PDB entry 5BQZ | X-ray diffraction, 2.89 A resolution | chains C and F of the 6 polymer chains in the assembly

== Chain C ==
Protein: Hemagglutinin HA1 chain
From: Influenza A virus (A/chicken/Guangdong/S1311/2010(H6N6))
UniProt: A0A067YZV9 (A0A067YZV9_9INFA); residues 1-323 here correspond to UniProt positions 17-339 (UniProt number = residue number + 16)
Sequence (323 residues; numbered 1 to 323; the number before each row is that of its first residue):
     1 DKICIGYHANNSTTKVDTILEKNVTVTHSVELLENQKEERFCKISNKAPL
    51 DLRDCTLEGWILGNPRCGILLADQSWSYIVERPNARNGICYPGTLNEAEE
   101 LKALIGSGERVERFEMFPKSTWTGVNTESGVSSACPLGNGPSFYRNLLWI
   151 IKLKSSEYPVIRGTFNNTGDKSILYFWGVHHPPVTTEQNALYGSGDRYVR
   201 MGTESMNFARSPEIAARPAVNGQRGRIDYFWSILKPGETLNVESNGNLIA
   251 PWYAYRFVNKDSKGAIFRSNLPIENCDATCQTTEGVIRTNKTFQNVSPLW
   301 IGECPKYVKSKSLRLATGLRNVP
Disulfides: Cys42-Cys276, Cys55-Cys67, Cys90-Cys135, Cys280-Cys304
Glycans and other covalent adducts: N-acetylglucosamine (NAG) linked to Asn23, Asn166

== Chain F ==
Protein: Hemagglutinin
From: Influenza A virus (A/chicken/Guangdong/S1311/2010(H6N6))
UniProt: A0A067YZV9 (A0A067YZV9_9INFA); residues 1-185 here correspond to UniProt positions 345-529 (UniProt number = residue number + 344)
Sequence (191 residues; row label = number of the first residue in the row):
     1 GLFGAIAGFIEGGWTGMIDGWYGYHHENSQGSGYAADKESTQKAIDGITN
    51 KVNSIIDKMNTQFEAVGHEFSNLERRIDNLNKRMEDGFLDVWTYNAELLV
   101 LLENERTLDLHDANVKNLHEKVRSQLRDNANDLGNGCFEFWHKCNNECME
   151 SVKNGTYDYPKYQKESRLNRQKIESVKLENFDVYQGALVPR
Unresolved in the structure: 170-191
Differences from the reference sequence: expression tag (186-191)
Disulfides: Cys144-Cys148
Glycans and other covalent adducts: N-acetylglucosamine (NAG) linked to Asn154

== Interface between chain C and chain F ==
Contacting residue pairs (12; chain C residue first):
  Glu99(C) - Arg76(F)
  Glu100(C) - Asn72(F)
  Glu100(C) - Leu73(F)
  Glu100(C) - Glu74(F)
  Glu100(C) - Arg75(F)  hydrogen bond (side chain-backbone)
  Glu100(C) - Arg76(F)  salt bridge
  Ala103(C) - Arg75(F)
  Ala103(C) - Arg76(F)
  Leu104(C) - Arg75(F)
  Ser107(C) - Arg75(F)
  Trp231(C) - Leu73(F)  hydrophobic
  Lys263(C) - Asn79(F)
Also at the interface, not in a pair above, chain C (8 interface residues in all): Glu97

== In short ==
8 residues of chain C face 6 of chain F across their interface, with 1 hydrogen bond and 1 salt bridge. Among
the polar pairs are Glu100(C)-Arg76(F) and Glu100(C)-Arg75(F). Covalently linked N-acetylglucosamine: at
Asn23(C) and Asn166(C). N-acetylglucosamine is covalently linked to Asn154(F).
Here chain C is Hemagglutinin HA1 chain and chain F is Hemagglutinin, both from Influenza A virus
(A/chicken/Guangdong/S1311/2010(H6N6)). Entry 5BQZ (Crystal structure of hemagglutinin of
A/Chicken/Guangdong/S1311/2010 (H6N6) in complex with human-like receptor LSTc) was determined by X-ray
diffraction together with 5BNY, 5BQY, 5BR0, 5BR3 and 5BR6 from the same study.
